1B25 - chains A and B of the 4 polymer chains in the assembly; structure by X-ray diffraction, 1.85 A resolution.

== Chain A (and B) ==
Name: Protein (formaldehyde ferredoxin oxidoreductase)
From: Pyrococcus furiosus
Notes: fragment: domain 1: 1-208, domain 2: 209-406, domain 3: 407-619; chain B of this document is another copy of the same molecule, construct and numbering; everything in this record applies to it too
UniProtKB: O93738 (O93738_PYRFU); numbering as in UniProt (aligned over 1-619)
Chain sequence (619 residues; numbered 1 to 619; the number before each row is that of its first residue):
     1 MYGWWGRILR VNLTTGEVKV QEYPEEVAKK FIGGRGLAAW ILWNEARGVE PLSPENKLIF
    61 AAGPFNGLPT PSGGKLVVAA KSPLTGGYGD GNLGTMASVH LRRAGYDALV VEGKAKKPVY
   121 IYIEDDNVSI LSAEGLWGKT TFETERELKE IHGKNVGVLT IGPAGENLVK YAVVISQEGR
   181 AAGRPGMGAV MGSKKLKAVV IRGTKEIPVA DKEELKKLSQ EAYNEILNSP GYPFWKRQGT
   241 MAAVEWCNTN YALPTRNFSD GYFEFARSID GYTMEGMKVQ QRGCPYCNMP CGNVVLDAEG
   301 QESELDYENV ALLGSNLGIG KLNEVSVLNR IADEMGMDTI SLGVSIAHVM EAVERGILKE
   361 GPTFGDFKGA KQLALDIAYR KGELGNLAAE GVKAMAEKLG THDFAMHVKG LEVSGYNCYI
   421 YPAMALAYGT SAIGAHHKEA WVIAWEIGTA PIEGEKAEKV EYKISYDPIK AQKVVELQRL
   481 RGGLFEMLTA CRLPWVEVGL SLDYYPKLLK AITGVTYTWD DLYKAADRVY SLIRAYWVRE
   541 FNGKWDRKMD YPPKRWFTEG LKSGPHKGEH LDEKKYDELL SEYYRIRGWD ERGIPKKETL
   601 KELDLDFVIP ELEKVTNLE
Unresolved in the structure: 454-461
Bound ions: tungstopterin Mg: Asn-92, Ala-181; 4Fe-4S cluster Fe: Cys-284, Cys-287, Cys-291, Cys-491
Small-molecule neighbours:
  - tungstopterin (PTT): Lys-75, Asp-90, Gly-91, Asn-92, Leu-93, Gly-94, Val-173, Ile-175, Gly-179, Arg-180, Ala-181, Ala-182, Gly-183, Arg-184, Thr-240, Cys-284, Glu-304, Asp-306, Tyr-307, Glu-308, Asn-309, Ala-332, Asp-333, Met-337, Asp-338, Thr-339, Ile-340, His-436, His-437, Lys-438, Phe-485, Glu-486, Thr-489, Ala-490, Cys-491, Arg-492, Leu-493
  - 4Fe-4S cluster (SF4): Ser-72, Lys-75, Arg-180, Trp-235, Gly-283, Cys-284, Cys-287, Met-289, Pro-290, Cys-291, Cys-491, Leu-493

== How chain A and chain B interact ==
Contacting residue pairs - 42 pairs, chain A then chain B:
  Arg-237(A) with Phe-265(B)
  Phe-265(A) with Arg-237(B)
  Arg-267(A) with Glu-245(B), salt bridge; Arg-267(B); Asp-270(B), salt bridge; Tyr-272(B)
  Ser-268(A) with Tyr-272(B), hydrogen bond (side chain-backbone); Glu-275(B); Gly-276(B)
  Asp-270(A) with Arg-267(B), salt bridge
  Tyr-272(A) with Arg-267(B); Ser-268(B); Thr-273(B)
  Thr-273(A) with Tyr-272(B); Thr-273(B)
  Glu-275(A) with Ser-268(B); Lys-321(B)
  Gly-276(A) with Ser-268(B); Met-277(B); Leu-322(B); Asn-323(B), hydrogen bond (backbone-backbone)
  Met-277(A) with Gly-276(B); Met-277(B), hydrophobic; Asn-323(B), hydrogen bond (backbone-side chain)
  Lys-278(A) with Lys-321(B), hydrogen bond (backbone-side chain); Asn-323(B), hydrogen bond (backbone-side chain)
  Val-279(A) with Ala-298(B); Asn-323(B)
  Leu-296(A) with Asp-297(B); Ala-298(B); Gly-300(B)
  Asp-297(A) with Leu-296(B)
  Ala-298(A) with Val-279(B); Leu-296(B)
  Gly-300(A) with Leu-296(B)
  Lys-321(A) with Glu-275(B); Lys-278(B), hydrogen bond (side chain-backbone)
  Leu-322(A) with Gly-276(B)
  Asn-323(A) with Gly-276(B), hydrogen bond (backbone-backbone); Met-277(B); Lys-278(B), hydrogen bond (side chain-backbone); Val-279(B)
Other interface residues (no listed pair), chain A (21 interface residues in all): Glu-245, Glu-299
Other interface residues (no listed pair), chain B (21 interface residues in all): Glu-299

== Summary ==
Chain A and chain B each contribute 21 residues to their interface, with 8 hydrogen bonds and 3 salt bridges.
Polar contacts include Arg-267(A)/Glu-245(B), Arg-267(A)/Asp-270(B) and Ser-268(A)/Tyr-272(B). Ligands of
chain A: 4Fe-4S cluster and tungstopterin. The tungstopterin Mg site is built by Asn-92(A) and Ala-181(A).
Both chains are Protein (formaldehyde ferredoxin oxidoreductase) (Pyrococcus furiosus). Entry 1B25
(Formaldehyde ferredoxin oxidoreductase from pyrococcus furiosus) was determined by X-ray diffraction.
